PDB entry 4WFF | X-ray diffraction, 2.50 A resolution | chains F and G of the 6 polymer chains in the assembly

Chain F:
Protein: Anti-traak antibody 13E9 fab fragment light chain
From: Mus musculus
Notes: antibody fragment or engineered binder
Chain sequence (211 residues; numbered 1 to 211; the number before each row is that of its first residue):
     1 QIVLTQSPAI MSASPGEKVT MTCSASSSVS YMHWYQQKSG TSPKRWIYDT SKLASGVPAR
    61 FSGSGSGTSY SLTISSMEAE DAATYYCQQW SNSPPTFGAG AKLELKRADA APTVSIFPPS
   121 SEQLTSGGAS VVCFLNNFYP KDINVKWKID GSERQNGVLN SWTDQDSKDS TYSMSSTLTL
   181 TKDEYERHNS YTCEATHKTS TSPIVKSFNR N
Disulfides: Cys23-Cys87, Cys133-Cys193

Chain G:
Protein: Anti-traak antibody 13E9 fab fragment heavy chain
From: Mus musculus
Notes: antibody fragment or engineered binder
Chain sequence (217 residues; row label = number of the first residue in the row):
     1 EVQLQQSGPE LVKPGASMKT SCKVSGYSFT GYIMNWVKQR HGKNLEWIGL INPNTGYTTY
    61 NQKFKGKATL TVDKSSSTAY MELLSLTSED SAIYYCTRGN YVFDYWGQGT TLTVSSAKTT
   121 PPSVYPLAPG SAAQTNSMVT LGCLVKGYFP EPVTVTWNSG SLSSGVHTFP AVLQSDLYTL
   181 SSSVTVPSSS WPSETVTCNV AHPASSTKVD KKIVPRD
Disordered / not traced: 130-135, 217
Disulfides: Cys22-Cys96, Cys143-Cys198
Ion coordination: Ca2+: Glu10, Lys19 (shared with 1 residue of chain E)

How chain F and chain G interact:
Pairs across the interface (77; chain F residue first):
  His33(F) - Tyr101(G)  hydrogen bond (side chain-backbone)
  His33(F) - Val102(G)
  Tyr35(F) - Val102(G)
  Tyr35(F) - Phe103(G)  hydrogen bond (side chain-backbone)
  Tyr35(F) - Trp106(G)
  Gln37(F) - Gln39(G)  hydrogen bond
  Gln37(F) - Tyr95(G)  hydrogen bond
  Thr41(F) - Tyr95(G)
  Ser42(F) - Tyr95(G)
  Ser42(F) - Gly107(G)  hydrogen bond (side chain-backbone)
  Ser42(F) - Gln108(G)  hydrogen bond (side chain-backbone)
  Ser42(F) - Gly109(G)
  Pro43(F) - Tyr95(G)
  Pro43(F) - Trp106(G)
  Arg45(F) - Val102(G)
  Arg45(F) - Phe103(G)
  Arg45(F) - Asp104(G)
  Tyr48(F) - Val102(G)  hydrophobic
  Asp49(F) - Tyr101(G)
  Tyr86(F) - Gln39(G)  hydrogen bond
  Tyr86(F) - Lys43(G)
  Tyr86(F) - Leu45(G)  hydrophobic
  Gln88(F) - Tyr101(G)
  Gln88(F) - Val102(G)
  Gln88(F) - Phe103(G)
  Trp90(F) - Asn35(G)
  Trp90(F) - Leu50(G)  hydrophobic
  Trp90(F) - Gly99(G)
  Trp90(F) - Asn100(G)
  Trp90(F) - Tyr101(G)
  Trp90(F) - Phe103(G)  hydrophobic
  Pro94(F) - Trp47(G)  hydrophobic
  Pro95(F) - Trp47(G)  hydrophobic
  Phe97(F) - Leu45(G)
  Phe97(F) - Phe103(G)  hydrophobic
  Ser115(F) - Thr140(G)
  Phe117(F) - Leu127(G)
  Phe117(F) - Ala128(G)
  Phe117(F) - Pro129(G)
  Phe117(F) - Thr140(G)
  Pro118(F) - Ala128(G)
  Pro118(F) - Pro129(G)
  Pro119(F) - Arg216(G)  hydrogen bond (backbone-side chain)
  Ser120(F) - Tyr125(G)
  Ser120(F) - Pro126(G)
  Ser120(F) - Arg216(G)
  Glu122(F) - Tyr125(G)
  Glu122(F) - Pro126(G)
  Glu122(F) - Lys211(G)  salt bridge
  Gln123(F) - Tyr125(G)
  Ser126(F) - Tyr125(G)
  Ser130(F) - Leu144(G)
  Ser130(F) - Lys146(G)
  Val132(F) - Leu127(G)  hydrophobic
  Phe134(F) - Leu127(G)  hydrophobic
  Phe134(F) - Thr140(G)
  Phe134(F) - Gly142(G)
  Phe134(F) - Ser181(G)
  Phe134(F) - Ser182(G)
  Phe134(F) - Ser183(G)
  Asn136(F) - His167(G)  hydrogen bond
  Asn136(F) - Phe169(G)
  Asn136(F) - Ser183(G)  hydrogen bond
  Asn137(F) - His167(G)  hydrogen bond
  Leu159(F) - Gln174(G)
  Asn160(F) - Val172(G)
  Ser161(F) - Phe169(G)
  Ser161(F) - Pro170(G)  hydrogen bond (side chain-backbone)
  Ser161(F) - Val172(G)
  Trp162(F) - Pro170(G)
  Thr163(F) - Phe169(G)
  Ser173(F) - His167(G)
  Ser173(F) - Phe169(G)
  Met174(F) - Phe169(G)
  Ser175(F) - Phe169(G)
  Thr179(F) - Lys146(G)
  Thr179(F) - Gln174(G)  hydrogen bond
Interface residues without a listed pair, chain F (39 interface residues in all): Ala99, Ser121
Interface residues without a listed pair, chain G (40 interface residues in all): Asn44, Leu141, Thr168, Leu173

Overview:
Chain F and chain G form an interface of 39 and 40 residues respectively; the contacts include 13 hydrogen
bonds and 1 salt bridge. Among the polar pairs are Glu122(F)-Lys211(G), His33(F)-Tyr101(G) and
Tyr35(F)-Phe103(G). Glu10(G) and Lys19(G) coordinate Ca2+.
Chain F is Anti-traak antibody 13E9 fab fragment light chain and chain G is Anti-traak antibody 13E9 fab
fragment heavy chain, both from Mus musculus; the structure, Human TRAAK K+ channel in a K+ bound
nonconductive conformation, was determined by X-ray diffraction (same publication as 4WFE, 4WFG and 4WFH).
